PDB entry 6LA3 | electron microscopy, 2.32 A resolution | chains B and D of the 4 polymer chains in the assembly

[Chain B]
Molecule: Capsid protein VP2
Source organism: Echovirus E11
Chain sequence (251 residues; row label = number of the first residue in the row):
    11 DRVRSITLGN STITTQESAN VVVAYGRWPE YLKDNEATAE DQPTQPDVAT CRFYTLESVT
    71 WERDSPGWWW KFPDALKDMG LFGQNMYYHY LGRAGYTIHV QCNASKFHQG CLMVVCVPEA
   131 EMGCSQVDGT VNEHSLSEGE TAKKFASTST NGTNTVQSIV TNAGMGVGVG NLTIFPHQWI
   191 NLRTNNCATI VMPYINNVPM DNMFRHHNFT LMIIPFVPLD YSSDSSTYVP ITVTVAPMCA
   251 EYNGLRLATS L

[Chain D]
Molecule: Capsid protein VP4
Source organism: Echovirus E11
Chain sequence (69 residues; numbered 1 to 69; the number before each row is that of its first residue):
     1 MGAQVSTQKT GAHETGLNAS GRSIIHYTNI NYYKDAASNS ANRQDFSQDP GKFTEPVKDI
    61 MVKSLPALN
Unresolved in the structure: 14-23

[Chain B / chain D interface]
Contacting residue pairs (16; chain B residue first):
  D11(B) with L68(D); N69(D), hydrogen bond (side chain-backbone)
  R12(B) with L68(D)
  R14(B) with D59(D), salt bridge
  N30(B) with V57(D); K58(D); D59(D), hydrogen bond (side chain-backbone)
  V31(B) with V57(D); K58(D), hydrogen bond (backbone-backbone)
  V32(B) with P56(D)
  V33(B) with P56(D), hydrogen bond (backbone-backbone)
  A34(B) with P56(D)
  Y35(B) with K52(D); F53(D), hydrophobic
  W38(B) with K58(D)
  T194(B) with L68(D)
Also at the interface, not in a pair above, chain D (10 interface residues in all): M61, A67

[In short]
Chain B and chain D form an interface of 11 and 10 residues respectively, with 4 hydrogen bonds and 1 salt
bridge. Polar contacts include R14(B)-D59(D), D11(B)-N69(D) and N30(B)-D59(D).
Chain B is Capsid protein VP2 and chain D is Capsid protein VP4, both from Echovirus E11; the structure,
Cryo-EM structure of full echovirus 11 particle at pH 7.4, was determined by electron microscopy together with
6LA4, 6LA5, 6LA6, 6LA7, 6LAO, 6LAP and 3 further entries from the same study.
